3AN2 - chains F and J of the 10 polymer chains in the assembly; structure by X-ray diffraction, 3.60 A resolution.

== Chain F ==
Molecule: Histone H4
From: Homo sapiens
UniProt: B2R4R0 (B2R4R0_HUMAN); residues 0-102 here correspond to UniProt positions 1-103 (UniProt number = residue number + 1)
Sequence (106 residues; each row starts with the number of its first residue; numbers below 1 keep their minus sign (Gly-3 is residue -3)):
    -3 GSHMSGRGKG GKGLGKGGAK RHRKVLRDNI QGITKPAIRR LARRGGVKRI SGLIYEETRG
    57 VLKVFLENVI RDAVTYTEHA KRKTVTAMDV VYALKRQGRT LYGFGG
Unresolved in the structure: -3 to 23
Construct notes: expression tag (-3 to -1)

== Chain J ==
Molecule: 147 mer DNA
Sequence (147 nucleotides; each row starts with the number of its first residue; numbers below 1 keep their minus sign (DA-73 is residue -73)):
   -73 ATCCTTCGTT GGAAACGGGA TTTCTTCATT TCATGCTAGA CAGAAGAATT CTCAGTAACT
   -13 TCTTTGTGCT GGTAACCAGC ACAAAGAAGT TACTGAGAAT TCTTCTGTCT AGCATGAAAT
    47 GAAGAAATCC CGTTTCCAAC GAAGGAT
Unresolved in the structure: -73 to -61, 61-73

== How chain F and chain J interact ==
Pairs across the interface (7; chain F residue first):
  Thr30(F) - DT-13(J)  sugar contact
  Thr30(F) - DC-12(J)  phosphate contact
  Pro32(F) - DT-13(J)  sugar contact
  Pro32(F) - DC-12(J)  phosphate contact
  Arg36(F) - DT-13(J)  salt bridge to the phosphate
  Lys44(F) - DT-4(J)  salt bridge to the phosphate
  Arg45(F) - DT-4(J)  sugar contact
Other interface residues (no listed pair), chain F (8 interface residues in all): Lys31, Ala33, Thr80
Other interface residues (no listed pair), chain J (8 interface residues in all): DT-24, DT-11, DG-6, DC-5, DG-3

== Overview ==
The chain F/chain J interface involves 8 residues from each chain, with 2 salt bridges. Polar contacts include
Arg36(F)-DT-13(J) and Lys44(F)-DT-4(J).
Here chain F is Histone H4 (Homo sapiens) and chain J is 147 mer DNA. Entry 3AN2 (The structure of the
centromeric nucleosome containing CENP-A) was determined by X-ray diffraction.
